PDB entry 6XNY | electron microscopy, 2.90 A resolution | chains D and y of the 10 polymer chains in the assembly

Chain D:
Name: V(D)J recombination-activating protein 2
Source organism: Mus musculus
UniProt: P21784 (RAG2_MOUSE); residues 3-361 here = UniProt positions 3-361
Amino-acid sequence (363 residues; each row starts with the number of its first residue; numbers below 1 keep their minus sign (Gly-1 is residue -1)):
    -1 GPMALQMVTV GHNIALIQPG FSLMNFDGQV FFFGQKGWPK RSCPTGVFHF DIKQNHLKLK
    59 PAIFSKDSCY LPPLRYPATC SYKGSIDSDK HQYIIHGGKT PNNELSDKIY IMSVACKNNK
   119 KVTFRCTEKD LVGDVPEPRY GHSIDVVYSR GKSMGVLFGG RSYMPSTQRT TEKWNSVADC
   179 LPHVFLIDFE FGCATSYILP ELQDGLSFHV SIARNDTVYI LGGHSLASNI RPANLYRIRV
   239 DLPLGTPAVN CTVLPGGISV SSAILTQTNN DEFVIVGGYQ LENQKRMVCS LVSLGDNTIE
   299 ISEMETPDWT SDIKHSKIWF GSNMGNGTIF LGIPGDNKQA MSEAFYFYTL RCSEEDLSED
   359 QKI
Unresolved in the structure: -1 to 0, 82-87, 352-361
Sequence notes: expression tag (-1 to 2)
Swiss-Prot annotation at these positions:
  - mutagenesis: Asp128 (D128N: Does not affect the endonuclease activity of the RAG complex), Glu199 (E199Q: Does not affect the endonuclease activity of the RAG complex), Asp202 (D202N: Does not affect the endonuclease activity of the RAG complex), Glu280 (E280Q: Does not affect the endonuclease activity of the RAG complex), Asp310 (D310N: Does not affect the endonuclease activity of the RAG complex), Asp358 (D358N: Does not affect the endonuclease activity of the RAG complex)
Reported in the primary citation:
  - mutagenesis - K336DEL/M339DEL: unchanged catalytic activity

Chain y:
Molecule: 23RSS integration strand
Sequence (66 nucleotides; row label = number of the first residue in the row; numbers below 1 keep their minus sign (DG-9 is residue -9)):
    -9 GGTCGAGGTT TTTGTACAGC CAGACAACAG CCTACTACCA CTGTGCGGCG GTAGCCCTAT
    51 CCTGAG
Unresolved in the structure: -9 to 23, 55-56
Ion coordination: Mg2+: DG35, DC36 (shared with 1 residue of chain A)

How chain D and chain y interact:
Residue-residue contacts - 7 pairs, chain D then chain y:
  Lys38(D) with DG44(y), phosphate contact; DC45(y), phosphate contact
  Arg39(D) with DC45(y), hydrogen bond to the phosphate; DC46(y), salt bridge to the phosphate
  Ser40(D) with DC45(y), phosphate contact
  Met339(D) with DT42(y), phosphate contact; DA43(y), phosphate contact
Other interface residues (no listed pair), chain D (5 interface residues in all): Leu14

Overview:
Chain D and chain y each contribute 5 residues to their interface; the contacts include 1 hydrogen bond and 1
salt bridge. Polar contacts include Arg39(D)-DC45(y) and Arg39(D)-DC46(y). DG35(y) and DC36(y) form the Mg2+
site. Curated annotation (UniProt) lists 6 mutagenesis sites on chain D. From the paper: K336DEL/M339DEL of
chain D leave catalytic activity unchanged.
Here chain D is V(D)J recombination-activating protein 2 (Mus musculus) and chain y is 23RSS integration
strand. Entry 6XNY (Structure of RAG1 (R848M/E649V)-RAG2-DNA Strand Transfer Complex (Paired-Form)) was
determined by electron microscopy, deposited together with 6XNX and 6XNZ.
